Entry 5ENY (X-ray diffraction, 4.00 A resolution); this record covers chains A and F of the 8 polymer chains in the assembly.

== Chain A (and F) ==
Molecule: Polyketide synthase PksL
Source organism: Bacillus subtilis
Notes: chain F of this document is another copy of the same molecule, construct and numbering; everything in this record applies to it too
UniProtKB: Q05470 (PKSL_BACSU); residues -152 to 591 here correspond to UniProt positions 2719-3462 (UniProt number = residue number + 2871)
Chain sequence (764 residues; numbered -172 to 591; the number before each row is that of its first residue; numbers below 1 keep their minus sign (Met-172 is residue -172)):
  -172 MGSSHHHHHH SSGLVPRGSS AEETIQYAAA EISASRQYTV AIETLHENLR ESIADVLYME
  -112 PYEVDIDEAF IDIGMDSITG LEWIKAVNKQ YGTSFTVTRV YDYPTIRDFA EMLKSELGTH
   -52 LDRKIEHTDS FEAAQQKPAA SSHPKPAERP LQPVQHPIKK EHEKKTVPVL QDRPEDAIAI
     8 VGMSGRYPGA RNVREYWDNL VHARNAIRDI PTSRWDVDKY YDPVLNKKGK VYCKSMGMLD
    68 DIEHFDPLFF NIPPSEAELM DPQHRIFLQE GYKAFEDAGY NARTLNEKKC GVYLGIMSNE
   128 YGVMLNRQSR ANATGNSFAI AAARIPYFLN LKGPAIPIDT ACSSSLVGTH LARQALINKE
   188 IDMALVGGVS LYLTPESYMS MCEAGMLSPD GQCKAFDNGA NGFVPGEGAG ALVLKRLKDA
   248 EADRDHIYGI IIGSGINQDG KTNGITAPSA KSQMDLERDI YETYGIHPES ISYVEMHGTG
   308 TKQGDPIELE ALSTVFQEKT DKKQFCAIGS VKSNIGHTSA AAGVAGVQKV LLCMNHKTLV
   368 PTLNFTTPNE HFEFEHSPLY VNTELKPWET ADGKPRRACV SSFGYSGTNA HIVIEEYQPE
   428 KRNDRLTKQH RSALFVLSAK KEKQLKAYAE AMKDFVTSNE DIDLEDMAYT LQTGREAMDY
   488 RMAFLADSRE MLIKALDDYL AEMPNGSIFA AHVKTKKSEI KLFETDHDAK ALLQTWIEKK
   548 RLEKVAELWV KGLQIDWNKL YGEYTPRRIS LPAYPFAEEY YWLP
Disordered / not traced: -172 to 2, 52-56, 134-141, 209-210, 428-438 (chain F: -172 to 2, 45-59, 133-141, 206-225, 309-310, 428-437)
Differences from the reference sequence: initiating methionine (-172); expression tag (-171 to -153)
UniProt features mapped onto this chain:
  - active site (For beta-ketoacyl synthase 3 activity): Cys169, His304, His344
  - modified residue: Ser-96 (O-(pantetheine 4'-phosphoryl)serine)

== How chain A and chain F interact ==
Pairs across the interface (7):
  Lys268(A) - Glu377(F)
  Thr269(A) - Glu377(F)
  Asn270(A) - Glu377(F)  hydrogen bond (side chain-backbone)
  Asn270(A) - His378(F)  hydrogen bond (side chain-backbone)
  Asn270(A) - Phe379(F)
  Gly271(A) - Glu377(F)  covalent bond
  Ile272(A) - Glu377(F)  hydrogen bond (backbone-side chain)
Also at the interface, not in a pair above, chain A (6 interface residues in all): Pro216
Also at the interface, not in a pair above, chain F (5 interface residues in all): Asn270, Asn376

== Summary ==
The interface between chain A and chain F involves 6 residues on one side and 5 on the other; the contacts
include 1 covalent bond and 3 hydrogen bonds. Polar contacts include Asn270(A)-Glu377(F), Asn270(A)-His378(F)
and Ile272(A)-Glu377(F). From UniProt: 3 active-site residues on chain A.
Both chains are Polyketide synthase PksL (Bacillus subtilis). Entry 5ENY (Ketosynthase from module 6 connected
to acyl carrier protein from module 5 (unobservable) of the bacillaene ...) was determined by X-ray
diffraction, deposited together with 5ELP, 5ERB, 5ERF, 5E5N and 5E6K.
